Entry 8S2N (X-ray diffraction, 2.11 A resolution); this record covers chains B and C of the 3 polymer chains in the assembly.

== Chain B ==
Name: Complete genome segment 11/17
Source organism: Xenorhabdus bovienii SS-2004
Reference sequence: D3UXR3 (D3UXR3_XENBS); residues 2-140 here correspond to UniProt positions 1380-1518 (UniProt number = residue number + 1378)
Sequence (140 residues; row label = number of the first residue in the row):
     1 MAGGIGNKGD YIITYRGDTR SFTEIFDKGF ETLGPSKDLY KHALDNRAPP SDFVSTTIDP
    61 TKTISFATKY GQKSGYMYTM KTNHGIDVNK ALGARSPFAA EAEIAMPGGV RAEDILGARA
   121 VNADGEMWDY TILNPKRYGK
Not modelled in the structure: 1-9, 140
Sequence notes: initiating methionine (1)

== Chain C ==
Name: Thioredoxin 1
Source organism: Escherichia coli str. K-12 substr. MG1655
Reference sequence: P0AA25 (THIO_ECOLI); residues 4-111 here correspond to UniProt positions 2-109 (UniProt number = residue number - 2)
Sequence (111 residues; each row starts with the number of its first residue):
     1 GASSDKIIHL TDDSFDTDVL KADGAILVDF WAEWCGPCKM IAPILDEIAD EYQGKLTVAK
    61 LNIDQNPGTA PKYGIRGIPT LLLFKNGEVA ATKVGALSKG QLKEFLDANL A
Not modelled in the structure: 1-3, 111
Sequence notes: expression tag (1-3)
UniProt features mapped onto this chain:
  - active site (Nucleophile): Cys-35, Cys-38
  - site: Asp-29 (Deprotonates C-terminal active site Cys), Gly-36 (Contributes to redox potential value), Pro-37 (Contributes to redox potential value)
  - modified residue: Lys-72 (N6-acetyllysine)
Reported in the primary citation:
  - mutagenesis - C38A: abolished binding to Complete genome segment 11/17 (chain B)

== Interface between chain B and chain C ==
Contacting residue pairs - 20 pairs, chain B then chain C:
  Thr-79(B) / Trp-34(C)
  Leu-116(B) / Trp-34(C)
  Arg-119(B) / Pro-37(C)
  Asp-129(B) / Pro-37(C)
  Asp-129(B) / Gly-95(C)
  Asp-129(B) / Ala-96(C)  hydrogen bond (backbone-backbone)
  Tyr-130(B) / Ile-78(C)
  Tyr-130(B) / Val-94(C)  hydrophobic
  Thr-131(B) / Trp-34(C)
  Thr-131(B) / Cys-35(C)
  Thr-131(B) / Gly-77(C)
  Thr-131(B) / Ile-78(C)  hydrogen bond (backbone-backbone)
  Ile-132(B) / Arg-76(C)
  Leu-133(B) / Trp-34(C)  hydrophobic
  Leu-133(B) / Ile-63(C)  hydrophobic
  Leu-133(B) / Arg-76(C)  hydrogen bond (backbone-backbone)
  Tyr-138(B) / Trp-34(C)
  Tyr-138(B) / Ile-63(C)  hydrophobic
  Tyr-138(B) / Asp-64(C)  hydrogen bond
  Tyr-138(B) / Pro-71(C)
Interface residues without a listed pair, chain B (14 interface residues in all): Ile-13, Tyr-15, Gly-117, Arg-137, Gly-139
Interface residues without a listed pair, chain C (15 interface residues in all): Pro-67, Ile-75, Pro-79
The authors on this interface:
  - interface residues, chain C: Trp-34(C), Cys-35(C), Ile-63(C), Asp-64(C), Ile-78(C)
  - hot spots on chain C (mutagenesis) - W34A, C35A, I63D, D64A, I78D: decreased binding to Complete genome segment 11/17 (chain B)

== Summary ==
14 residues of chain B and 15 residues of chain C are in contact, with 4 hydrogen bonds. Among the polar pairs
are Tyr-138(B)/Asp-64(C), Asp-129(B)/Ala-96(C) and Thr-131(B)/Ile-78(C). The paper reports that W34A, C35A and
I63D of chain C, among others, reduce binding to Complete genome segment 11/17 (chain B); interface residues
Trp-34(C), Cys-35(C) and Ile-63(C) among others; 6 substitutions were tested in all.
Chain B is Complete genome segment 11/17 (Xenorhabdus bovienii SS-2004) and chain C is Thioredoxin 1
(Escherichia coli str. K-12 substr. MG1655); the structure, Xenorhabdus bovienii Rhs toxin TreTu complex with
TrxA and TriTu immunity protein, was determined by X-ray diffraction together with 8S2M and 9GCO from the same
study.
